Entry 3IJE (X-ray diffraction, 2.90 A resolution); this record covers chains A and B.

# Chain A
Molecule: Integrin alpha-V
From: Homo sapiens
Reference sequence: P06756 (ITAV_HUMAN); residues 1-967 here correspond to UniProt positions 31-997 (UniProt number = residue number + 30)
Sequence (967 residues; row label = number of the first residue in the row):
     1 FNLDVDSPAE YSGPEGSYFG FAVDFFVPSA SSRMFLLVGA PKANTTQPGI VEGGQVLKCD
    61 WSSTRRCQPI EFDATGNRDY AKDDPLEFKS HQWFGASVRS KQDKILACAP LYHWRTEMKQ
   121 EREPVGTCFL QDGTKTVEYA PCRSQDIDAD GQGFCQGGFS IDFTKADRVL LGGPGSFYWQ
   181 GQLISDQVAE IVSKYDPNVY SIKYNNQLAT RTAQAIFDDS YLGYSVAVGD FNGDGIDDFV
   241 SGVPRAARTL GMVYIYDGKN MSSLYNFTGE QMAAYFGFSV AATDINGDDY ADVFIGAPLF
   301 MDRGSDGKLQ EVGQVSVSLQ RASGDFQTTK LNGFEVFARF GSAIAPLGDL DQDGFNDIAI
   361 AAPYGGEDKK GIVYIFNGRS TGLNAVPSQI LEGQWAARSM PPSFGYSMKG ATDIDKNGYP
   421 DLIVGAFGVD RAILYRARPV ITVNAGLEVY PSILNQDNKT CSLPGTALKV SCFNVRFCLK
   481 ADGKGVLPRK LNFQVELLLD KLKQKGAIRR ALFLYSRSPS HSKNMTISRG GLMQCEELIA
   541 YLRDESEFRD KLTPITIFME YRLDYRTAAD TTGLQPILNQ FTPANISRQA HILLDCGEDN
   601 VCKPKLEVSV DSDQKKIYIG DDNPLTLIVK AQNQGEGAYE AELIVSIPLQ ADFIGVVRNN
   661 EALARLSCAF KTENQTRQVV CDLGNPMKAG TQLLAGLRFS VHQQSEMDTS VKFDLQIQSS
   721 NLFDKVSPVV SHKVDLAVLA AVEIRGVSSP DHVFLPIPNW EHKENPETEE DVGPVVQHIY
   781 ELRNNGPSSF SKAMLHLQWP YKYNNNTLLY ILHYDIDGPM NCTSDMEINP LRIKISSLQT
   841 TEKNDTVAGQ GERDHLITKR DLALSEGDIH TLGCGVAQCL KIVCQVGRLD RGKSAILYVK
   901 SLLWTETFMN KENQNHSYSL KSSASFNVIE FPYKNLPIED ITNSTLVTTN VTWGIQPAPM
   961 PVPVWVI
Unresolved in the structure: 839-867
Cystine bridges: Cys59-Cys67, Cys108-Cys128, Cys142-Cys155, Cys461-Cys472, Cys478-Cys535, Cys596-Cys602, Cys668-Cys681, Cys822-Cys884, Cys874-Cys879
Glycans and other covalent adducts: N-acetylglucosamine (NAG) linked to Asn44, Asn260, Asn458, Asn524, Asn585, Asn805, Asn943, Asn950; glycan linked to Asn266
Bound ions: Ca2+ site 1: Asp230, Asn232, Ile236, Asp238; Ca2+ site 2: Asp284, Asn286, Asp288, Tyr290, Asp292; Ca2+ site 3: Asp349, Asp351, Asp353, Phe355, Asp357; Ca2+ site 4: Asp413, Asp415, Asn417, Tyr419, Asp421; Ca2+ site 5: Cys596, Asp599, Val601, Glu636

# Chain B
Molecule: Integrin beta-3
From: Homo sapiens
Reference sequence: P05106 (ITB3_HUMAN); residues 1-695 here correspond to UniProt positions 27-721 (UniProt number = residue number + 26)
Sequence (695 residues; row label = number of the first residue in the row):
     1 GPNICTTRGV SSCQQCLAVS PMCAWCSDEA LPLGSPRCDL KENLLKDNCA PESIEFPVSE
    61 ARVLEDRPLS DKGSGDSSQV TQVSPQRIAL RLRPDDSKNF SIQVRQVEDY PVDIYYLMDL
   121 SYSMKDDLWS IQNLGTKLAT QMRKLTSNLR IGFGAFVDKP VSPYMYISPP EALENPCYDM
   181 KTTCLPMFGY KHVLTLTDQV TRFNEEVKKQ SVSRNRDAPE GGFDAIMQAT VCDEKIGWRN
   241 DASHLLVFTT DAKTHIALDG RLAGIVQPND GQCHVGSDNH YSASTTMDYP SLGLMTEKLS
   301 QKNINLIFAV TENVVNLYQN YSELIPGTTV GVLSMDSSNV LQLIVDAYGK IRSKVELEVR
   361 DLPEELSLSF NATCLNNEVI PGLKSCMGLK IGDTVSFSIE AKVRGCPQEK EKSFTIKPVG
   421 FKDSLIVQVT FDCDCACQAQ AEPNSHRCNN GNGTFECGVC RCGPGWLGSQ CECSEEDYRP
   481 SQQDECSPRE GQPVCSQRGE CLCGQCVCHS SDFGKITGKY CECDDFSCVR YKGEMCSGHG
   541 QCSCGDCLCD SDWTGYYCNC TTRTDTCMSS NGLLCSGRGK CECGSCVCIQ PGSYGDTCEK
   601 CPTCPDACTF KKECVECKKF DRGALHDENT CNRYCRDEIE SVKELKDTGK DAVNCTYKNE
   661 DDCVVRFQYY EDSSGKSILY VVEEPECPKG PDILV
Curated features (UniProtKB/Swiss-Prot):
  - region: Cys177 to Cys184 (Involved in CX3CL1-, NRG1-, FGF1- and IGF1-binding), Gln267 to Met287 (CX3CL1-binding)
  - binding site (Mg(2+)): Ser121, Ser123, Glu220
  - binding site (Ca(2+)): Ser123, Asp126, Asp127, Asp158, Asn215, Asp217, Pro219, Glu220, Asp251, Met335
  - glycosylation (N-linked (GlcNAc...) asparagine): Asn99, Asn320, Asn371, Asn452, Asn559, Asn654
Cystine bridges: Cys5-Cys23, Cys13-Cys435, Cys16-Cys38, Cys26-Cys49, Cys177-Cys184, Cys232-Cys273, Cys374-Cys386, Cys406-Cys433, Cys437-Cys457, Cys448-Cys460, Cys462-Cys471, Cys486-Cys501, Cys495-Cys506, Cys508-Cys521, Cys523-Cys544, Cys528-Cys542, Cys536-Cys547, Cys549-Cys558, Cys560-Cys583, Cys567-Cys581, Cys575-Cys586, Cys588-Cys598, Cys601-Cys604, Cys608-Cys655, Cys614-Cys635, Cys617-Cys631, Cys663-Cys687
Glycans and other covalent adducts: N-acetylglucosamine (NAG) linked to Asn99, Asn320, Asn371, Asn452; glycan linked to Asn559
Bound ions: Ca2+: Ser123, Asp126, Asp127, Met335
Reported in the primary citation:
  - contacts within the chain: Asp393-Arg633 (salt bridge), Arg404-Asp550 (salt bridge), Gly518-Glu522, Gly595-Glu599
  - conformationally variable residues (side-chain flip): Asp217

# Chain A / chain B interface
Pairs across the interface (115; chain A residue first):
  Tyr18(A) with Val266(B), hydrophobic
  Phe21(A) with Arg261(B); Val266(B), hydrophobic
  Trp93(A) with Gly264(B)
  Leu111(A) with Leu262(B)
  His113(A) with Ser162(B)
  Gln120(A) with Pro169(B), hydrogen bond (side chain-backbone)
  Glu121(A) with Pro169(B)
  Arg122(A) with Ile167(B); Ser168(B); Pro169(B)
  Phe154(A) with Ile167(B), hydrophobic; Arg216(B)
  Gln156(A) with Leu262(B), hydrogen bond (side chain-backbone)
  Phe159(A) with Arg261(B)
  Trp179(A) with Pro163(B); Arg216(B); Asp217(B)
  Asp218(A) with Lys253(B)
  Asp219(A) with Asp217(B); Ala218(B); Pro219(B); Lys253(B), salt bridge
  Tyr221(A) with His255(B); Asp259(B); Leu262(B), hydrophobic
  Tyr224(A) with Leu258(B), hydrogen bond (side chain-backbone); Arg261(B); Leu262(B), hydrophobic
  Arg245(A) with Pro219(B); Thr254(B), hydrogen bond (side chain-backbone); His255(B); Asp259(B), salt bridge
  Thr249(A) with Ile256(B); Tyr321(B), hydrogen bond
  Gln271(A) with Leu324(B)
  Met272(A) with Leu317(B), hydrophobic; Asn320(B); Tyr321(B), hydrophobic; Leu324(B)
  Ala273(A) with Ile256(B), hydrophobic; Leu292(B), hydrophobic; Tyr321(B), hydrophobic
  Tyr275(A) with Ile256(B), hydrophobic; Ala257(B); Leu258(B), hydrogen bond (side chain-backbone); Asp259(B), hydrogen bond
  Phe278(A) with Leu258(B), hydrophobic; Arg261(B)
  Pro298(A) with Leu258(B), hydrophobic
  Leu299(A) with Ala257(B), hydrophobic; Leu258(B), hydrophobic
  Met301(A) with Leu324(B)
  Arg303(A) with Arg563(B); Asp565(B), salt bridge
  Gly304(A) with Arg563(B)
  Ser305(A) with Ser551(B); Asp552(B), hydrogen bond; Trp553(B); Arg563(B)
  Asp306(A) with Asp552(B), hydrogen bond (backbone-side chain); Arg563(B)
  Gly307(A) with Arg563(B); Asp565(B)
  Lys308(A) with Glu358(B), salt bridge
  Glu311(A) with Ser291(B), hydrogen bond; Gly293(B)
  Phe337(A) with Gly293(B); Leu294(B); Glu297(B)
  Arg339(A) with Pro268(B)
  Tyr364(A) with Pro268(B), hydrophobic
  Met400(A) with Val266(B); Gln267(B)
  Pro401(A) with Pro268(B)
  Tyr406(A) with Arg261(B), hydrogen bond; Val266(B)
  Phe427(A) with Val266(B), hydrophobic
  Leu502(A) with His509(B)
  Lys503(A) with Glu500(B), salt bridge
  Lys505(A) with Cys508(B)
  Ile508(A) with Glu475(B); Glu476(B)
  Glu547(A) with Glu476(B); Asp477(B); Tyr478(B); Pro480(B)
  Arg549(A) with Glu476(B), hydrogen bond (backbone-side chain); Arg479(B)
  Asp550(A) with Glu500(B)
  Thr553(A) with Glu500(B), hydrogen bond
  Ile654(A) with Arg530(B), hydrogen bond (backbone-backbone); Tyr557(B), hydrophobic
  Arg658(A) with Ser527(B), hydrogen bond (side chain-backbone)
  Asn685(A) with Arg498(B)
  Arg745(A) with Thr603(B)
  Gly746(A) with Thr603(B)
  Val747(A) with Thr603(B)
  Ser749(A) with Asp606(B)
  His752(A) with Thr656(B), hydrogen bond (side chain-backbone)
  Phe754(A) with Thr656(B); Tyr657(B), hydrophobic; Lys658(B)
  Pro756(A) with Glu686(B)
  Pro758(A) with Arg666(B)
  Ile779(A) with Pro602(B)
  Glu781(A) with Tyr594(B), hydrogen bond; Thr603(B), hydrogen bond
  Arg783(A) with Tyr594(B)
  Ser894(A) with Tyr594(B)
  Ile896(A) with Tyr594(B); Pro602(B), hydrophobic
  Ile955(A) with Glu686(B); Cys687(B)
  Ala958(A) with Lys689(B)
Other interface residues (no listed pair), chain A (78 interface residues in all): Lys42, Pro174, Arg248, Leu309, Gly506, Phe548, Phe653, Arg665, Gly684, Pro750, Asp751, Tyr898
Other interface residues (no listed pair), chain B (73 interface residues in all): Pro170, Pro326, Val507, Glu522, Val529, Pro591, Gly592, Cys604, Pro605, Thr609, Val664, Pro688
Interface features reported in the paper:
  - specific contacts: Lys503(A)-Glu500(B) (salt bridge), Glu547(A)-Glu476(B) (hydrogen bond), Asp550(A)-Glu500(B) (hydrogen bond), Ser749(A)-Asp606(B) (hydrogen bond), Asp477(B)-Glu547(A) (hydrogen bond)

# In short
78 residues of chain A and 73 residues of chain B are in contact; the contacts include 18 hydrogen bonds and 5
salt bridges. Polar contacts include Asp219(A)-Lys253(B), Arg245(A)-Asp259(B) and Arg303(A)-Asp565(B). The
paper describes a salt bridge between Lys503(A) and Glu500(B); hydrogen bonds between Glu547(A) and Glu476(B),
Asp550(A) and Glu500(B) and Ser749(A) and Asp606(B) among others. The paper reports conformational variability
at Asp217(B); contacts within the chain involving Asp393(B), Arg633(B) and Arg404(B) among others.
Chain A is Integrin alpha-V and chain B is Integrin beta-3, both from Homo sapiens; the structure, Crystal
structure of the complete integrin alhaVbeta3 ectodomain plus an Alpha/beta transmembrane fragment, was
determined by X-ray diffraction.
